4PCZ - chains A and C of the 3 polymer chains in the assembly; structure by X-ray diffraction, 1.70 A resolution.

[Chain A]
Protein: Formamidopyrimidine-DNA glycosylase
From: Lactococcus lactis subsp. cremoris
Notes: EC 3.2.2.23
Reference sequence: P42371 (FPG_LACLC); aligned to UniProt positions 2-272 over residues 1-271 (the alignment contains insertions or deletions, so no single offset holds)
Sequence (271 residues; each row starts with the number of its first residue):
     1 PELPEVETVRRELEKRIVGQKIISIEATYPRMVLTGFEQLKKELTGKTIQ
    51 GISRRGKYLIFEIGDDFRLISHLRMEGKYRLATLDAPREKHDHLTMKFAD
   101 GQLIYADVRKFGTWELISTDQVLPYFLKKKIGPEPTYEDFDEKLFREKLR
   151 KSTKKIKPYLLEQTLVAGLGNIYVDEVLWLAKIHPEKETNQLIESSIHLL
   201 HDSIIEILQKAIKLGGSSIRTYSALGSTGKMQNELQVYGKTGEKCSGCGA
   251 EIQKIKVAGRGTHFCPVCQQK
Construct notes: engineered mutation Gly247 (Arg249 in P42371)
Bound ions: Zn2+: Cys245, Cys248, Cys265, Cys268
UniProt features mapped onto this chain:
  - region: Lys57 to Met75 (DNA-binding)
  - active site: Pro1 (Schiff-base intermediate with DNA), Glu2 (Proton donor), Lys57 (Proton donor)
  - binding site (DNA): His91, Arg109
From the paper describing this entry:
  - Zn2+ coordination: Cys245, Cys248, Cys265, Cys268

[Chain C]
Molecule: 14-nt DNA strand
Sequence (14 nucleotides; row label = number of the first residue in the row):
    15 GCGAGAAACAAAGA

[How chain A and chain C interact]
Residue-residue contacts - 12 pairs, chain A then chain C:
  Arg31(A) - DC23(C)  salt bridge to the phosphate
  Lys90(A) - DA25(C)  salt bridge to the phosphate
  His91(A) - DA24(C)  phosphate contact
  His91(A) - DA25(C)  salt bridge to the phosphate
  Val108(A) - DA24(C)  sugar contact
  Arg109(A) - DC23(C)  hydrogen bond to the base
  Arg109(A) - DA24(C)  base contact
  Lys110(A) - DC23(C)  phosphate contact
  Lys110(A) - DA24(C)  salt bridge to the phosphate
  Phe111(A) - DA22(C)  stacking on the base
  Phe111(A) - DC23(C)  base contact
  Lys154(A) - DG17(C)  phosphate contact
Other interface residues (no listed pair), chain A (9 interface residues in all): Arg74
Other interface residues (no listed pair), chain C (6 interface residues in all): DC16

[In short]
Chain A and chain C form an interface of 9 and 6 residues respectively; the contacts include 1 hydrogen bond,
4 salt bridges and 1 aromatic stacking contact. Polar pairs include Arg109(A)-DC23(C), Arg31(A)-DC23(C) and
Lys90(A)-DA25(C). From the paper: Zn2+ coordination by Cys245(A), Cys248(A) and Cys265(A) among others.
Chain A is Formamidopyrimidine-DNA glycosylase (Lactococcus lactis subsp. cremoris) and chain C is a 14-nt DNA
strand; the structure, Crystal structure of a complex between R247G LlFPG mutant and a THF containing DNA, was
determined by X-ray diffraction together with 4PD2, 4PDG and 4PDI from the same study.
